PDB entry 7S66 | electron microscopy, 2.80 A resolution | chains B and C of the 6 polymer chains in the assembly

== Chain B (and C) ==
Molecule: Circadian clock protein kinase KaiC
From: Synechococcus elongatus
Notes: EC 2.7.11.1; chain C of this document is another copy of the same molecule, construct and numbering; everything in this record applies to it too
Reference sequence: Q79PF4 (KAIC_SYNE7); residue numbers follow UniProt; this construct covers 1-519
Sequence (519 residues; row label = number of the first residue in the row):
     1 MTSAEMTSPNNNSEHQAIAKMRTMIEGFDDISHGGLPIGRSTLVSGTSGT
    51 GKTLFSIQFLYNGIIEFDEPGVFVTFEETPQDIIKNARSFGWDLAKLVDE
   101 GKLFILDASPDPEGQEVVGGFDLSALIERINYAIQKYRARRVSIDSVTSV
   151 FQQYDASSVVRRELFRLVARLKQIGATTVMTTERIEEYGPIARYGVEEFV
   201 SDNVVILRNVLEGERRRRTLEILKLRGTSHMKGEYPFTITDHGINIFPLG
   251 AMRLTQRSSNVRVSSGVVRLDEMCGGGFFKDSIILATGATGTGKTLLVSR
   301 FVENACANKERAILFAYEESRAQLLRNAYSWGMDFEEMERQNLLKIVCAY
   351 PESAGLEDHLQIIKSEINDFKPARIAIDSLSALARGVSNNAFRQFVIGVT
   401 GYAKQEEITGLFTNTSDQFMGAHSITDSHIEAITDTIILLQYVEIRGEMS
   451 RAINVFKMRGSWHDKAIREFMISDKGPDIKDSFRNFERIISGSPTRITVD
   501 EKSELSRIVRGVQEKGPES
Unresolved in the structure: 1-13, 499-519
Differences from the reference sequence: engineered mutation Glu431 (Ser in Q79PF4), Ala432 (Thr in Q79PF4)
Bound ions: Mg2+ site 1: Thr53 (together with ATP); Mg2+ site 2: Thr295 (together with ATP)
Ligand contacts:
  - ATP (adenosine-5'-triphosphate), molecule 1: Thr47, Ser48, Gly49, Thr50, Gly51, Lys52, Thr53, Leu54, Ser89, Phe90, Arg218, Ile239, Thr240, Asp241
  - ATP, molecule 2: Glu198, Phe199, Leu223, Lys224, Leu225, Arg226, Gly227, Thr228, Ser229, His230
  - ATP, molecule 3: Ala289, Thr290, Gly291, Thr292, Gly293, Lys294, Thr295, Leu296, Glu318, Ser330, Trp331, Thr415, Arg451, Ile472, Ser473, Asp474
  - ATP, molecule 4: Phe456, Lys457, Met458, Arg459, Gly460, Ser461, Trp462, His463
Curated features (UniProtKB/Swiss-Prot):
  - region: Gln115 to Asp122 (B-loop, required to bind KaiB and SasA), Pro248 to Asn260 (Linker), Arg488 to Ile497 (A-loop, interacts with KaiA)
  - active site: Glu77 (Proton acceptor in CI (KaiC 1)), Glu318 (Proton acceptor in CII (KaiC 2))
  - binding site (ATP): Gly49, Thr50, Gly51, Lys52, Thr53, Leu54, Ser89, Lys224, Leu225, Arg226, Thr228, His230, Thr240, Asp241, Thr290, Gly291, Thr292, Gly293, Lys294, Thr295 and 9 more in UniProt
  - binding site (Mg(2+)): Thr53, Thr295, Glu318
  - mutagenesis: Thr42 (T42S: Extends the period of the circadian rhythm to 28 hours in reconstituted KaiABC complex. Decreased endogenous ATPase), Lys52 (K52A: Induces an arrhythmic phenotype, significantly reduced ATP-binding), Gly71 (G71A: Lowers the amplitude and distords the waveform of the circadian rhythm), Ala87 (A87V: In kaiC1; shortens the period of the circadian rhythm to 22 hours), Trp92 (W92F: Increases photoperiod in presence of KaiA and KaiB), Ala108 (A108E: No longer binds KaiB, no formation of KaiCBA, still phosphorylated; A108L: Reduced binding of KaiB, reduced formation of KaiCBA, still phosphorylated), Gly114 (G114A: Extends the period of the circadian rhythm to 27 hours), Gln115 (Q115A: Abolishes the circadian rhythm), Ser146 (S146P: CI hydrolysis rate halves, increases period of the circadian rhythm by nearly 50%; S146W: Loss of stable oscillation in presence of KaiA and KaiB), Gln153 (Q153A: Higher CI ATPase activity, clock speeds up), Ser157 (S157C: In kaiC2; extends the period of the circadian rhythm to 29 hours. Lower CI ATPase activity, clock slows down ...), Arg215 (R215C: In kaiC3; shortens the period of the circadian rhythm to 16 hours and decreases the interaction with KaiA), 30 further mutagenesis entries in UniProt
From the paper describing this entry:
  - binding site for ATP: Arg451, Lys457, Arg459, His463
  - mutagenesis - R216A, R217A, K224A, R226A, H230A, I430G (>=50-fold), K457A: decreased binding to KaiB
  - mutagenesis - H230A: increased catalytic activity on ATP
  - mutagenesis - K224A, R226A: decreased catalytic activity on ATP
  - mutagenesis - E444S: increased catalytic activity
  - mutagenesis - K457A: increased binding to KaiB

== How chain B and chain C interact ==
Pairs across the interface - 119 pairs, chain B then chain C:
  Ser48(B) with Glu198(C), hydrogen bond (side chain-backbone); Phe199(C); Leu223(C); Lys224(C), hydrogen bond
  Gly49(B) with Lys224(C)
  Glu77(B) with Arg161(C), salt bridge; Phe165(C)
  Glu78(B) with Arg226(C), salt bridge
  Asp82(B) with Arg40(C), salt bridge; Lys172(C), salt bridge
  Lys85(B) with Ile18(C); Arg40(C)
  Asn86(B) with Ile18(C); Arg40(C), hydrogen bond; Arg226(C); Gly227(C)
  Arg88(B) with His15(C); Gln16(C), hydrogen bond (backbone-backbone)
  Ser89(B) with His15(C), hydrogen bond (backbone-side chain); Gln16(C); Gly227(C)
  Phe90(B) with His15(C)
  Gly91(B) with His15(C), hydrogen bond (backbone-side chain)
  Pro110(B) with Phe165(C), hydrophobic
  Asp111(B) with Phe165(C)
  Pro112(B) with Phe165(C); Ala169(C), hydrophobic
  Glu113(B) with Arg166(C)
  Gly114(B) with Arg166(C)
  Gln152(B) with Ser158(C); Arg161(C), hydrogen bond
  Gln153(B) with Ser158(C)
  Glu183(B) with Arg161(C), salt bridge; Phe199(C)
  Arg184(B) with Phe199(C)
  Ile185(B) with Gly195(C)
  Arg193(B) with Gly195(C), hydrogen bond (side chain-backbone); Phe199(C)
  Leu211(B) with Tyr188(C), hydrophobic; Glu234(C)
  Glu214(B) with Arg217(C), salt bridge; Gly233(C); Glu234(C), hydrogen bond (backbone-backbone)
  Arg215(B) with Lys232(C), hydrogen bond (side chain-backbone); Gly233(C); Glu234(C), hydrogen bond (side chain-backbone); Tyr235(C)
  Arg216(B) with Glu221(C), salt bridge; Leu223(C); Gly233(C)
  Asp241(B) with His15(C)
  Thr290(B) with Glu431(C); Phe456(C); Lys457(C), hydrogen bond
  Gly291(B) with Lys457(C)
  Ala316(B) with Leu254(C)
  Tyr317(B) with Leu254(C)
  Glu318(B) with Ala432(C); Arg459(C), salt bridge
  Glu319(B) with Leu254(C); Arg459(C), salt bridge
  Ser320(B) with Leu254(C); Thr255(C); Gln256(C), hydrogen bond (side chain-backbone)
  Ala322(B) with Gln256(C); Arg257(C); Ser258(C), hydrogen bond (backbone-side chain)
  Gln323(B) with Ser258(C); Asp435(C), hydrogen bond; Arg459(C)
  Arg326(B) with Ser258(C); Ser259(C), hydrogen bond (side chain-backbone); Asn260(C); Phe279(C); Gly460(C)
  Asn327(B) with Arg459(C); Gly460(C)
  Ser330(B) with Gly460(C)
  Cys348(B) with Leu254(C)
  Ala349(B) with Leu254(C)
  Tyr350(B) with Met252(C); Arg253(C); Leu254(C); Gln256(C), hydrogen bond
  Glu352(B) with Gly250(C); Ile397(C)
  Ser353(B) with Gly250(C)
  Arg385(B) with Arg393(C); Ile397(C); Ile433(C)
  Gly386(B) with Asn390(C)
  Asp417(B) with Ser424(C); His429(C), salt bridge
  Gln418(B) with His423(C)
  Phe419(B) with His423(C), hydrogen bond (backbone-backbone); Ser424(C); Ile425(C), hydrophobic; Phe456(C), hydrophobic; Ile490(C), hydrophobic
  Met420(B) with His423(C), hydrogen bond (backbone-backbone)
  Tyr442(B) with Phe456(C), hydrophobic
  Glu444(B) with Glu487(C); Arg488(C), hydrogen bond (side chain-backbone); Ile489(C), hydrogen bond (side chain-backbone); Ile490(C), hydrogen bond (side chain-backbone)
  Arg446(B) with Arg484(C)
  Gly447(B) with Ala466(C); Ile467(C), hydrogen bond (backbone-backbone); Phe483(C)
  Glu448(B) with Lys465(C)
  Met449(B) with Asn454(C); Phe456(C), hydrophobic; Lys465(C), hydrogen bond (backbone-backbone); Ile490(C), hydrophobic
  Arg451(B) with His463(C); Lys465(C)
  Ser493(B) with Arg488(C), hydrogen bond (backbone-side chain)
  Thr495(B) with Glu487(C), hydrogen bond
  Arg496(B) with Glu487(C), hydrogen bond (backbone-side chain)
Also at the interface, not in a pair above, chain B (68 interface residues in all): Thr47, Lys52, Arg218, Ile239, His242, Arg321, Trp331, Pro494
Also at the interface, not in a pair above, chain C (77 interface residues in all): Glu14, Ile38, Ser157, Arg162, Gln173, Pro190, Val200, Asp202, Arg208, Thr219, Asp281, Gly401, Lys404, Ile437, Ser482, Phe486

== Overview ==
68 residues of chain B face 77 of chain C across their interface, with 27 hydrogen bonds and 10 salt bridges.
Among the polar pairs are Glu77(B)-Arg161(C), Glu78(B)-Arg226(C) and Asp82(B)-Arg40(C). From the paper: a
binding site for ATP at Arg451(B), Lys457(B) and Arg459(B) among others; R216A, R217A and K224A of chain B,
among others, reduce binding to KaiB; 8 substitutions were tested in all.
Both chains are Circadian clock protein kinase KaiC (Synechococcus elongatus). Entry 7S66 (Extended
conformation of nighttime state KaiC) was determined by electron microscopy (same publication as 7S65 and
7S67).
